PDB entry 7X8Q | X-ray diffraction, 2.65 A resolution | chains B and C of the 3 polymer chains in the assembly

[Chain B]
Protein: Antibody F10_A9 Fab, Light chain
Source organism: synthetic construct
Notes: antibody fragment or engineered binder
Sequence (213 residues; row label = number of the first residue in the row):
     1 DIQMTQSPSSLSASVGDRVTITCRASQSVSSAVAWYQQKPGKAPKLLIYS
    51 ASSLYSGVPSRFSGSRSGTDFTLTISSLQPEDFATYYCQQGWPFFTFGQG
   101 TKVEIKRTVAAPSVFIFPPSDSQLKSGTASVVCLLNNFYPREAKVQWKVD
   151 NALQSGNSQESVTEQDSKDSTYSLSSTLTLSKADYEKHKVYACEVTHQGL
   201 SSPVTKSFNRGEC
Disordered / not traced: 1-5, 212-213
Disulfide bonds: Cys-23/Cys-88, Cys-133/Cys-193

[Chain C]
Protein: Antibody F10_A9 Fab, Heavy chain
Source organism: synthetic construct
Notes: antibody fragment or engineered binder
Sequence (231 residues; each row starts with the number of its first residue):
     1 EVQLVESGGGLVQPGGSLRLSCAASGFPIRGSSIHWVRQAPGKGLEWVAA
    51 TYGWPGSITYADSVKGRFTISADTSKNTAYLQMNSLRAEDTAVYYCARRH
   101 TYPLWALDYWGQGTLVTVSSASTKGPSVFPLAPSSKSTSGGTAALGCLVK
   151 DYFPEPVTVSWNSGALTSGVHTFPAVLQSSGLYSLSSVVTVPSSSLGTQT
   201 YICNVNHKPSNTKVDKKVEPKSCHHHHHHHH
Disordered / not traced: 135-139, 221-231
Disulfide bonds: Cys-22/Cys-96, Cys-147/Cys-203

[Interface between chain B and chain C]
Residue-residue contacts (70; chain B residue first):
  Gln-6(B) / Lys-43(C)
  Gln-6(B) / Gly-44(C)  hydrogen bond (backbone-backbone)
  Ser-7(B) / Gly-42(C)  hydrogen bond (side chain-backbone)
  Ser-7(B) / Lys-43(C)
  Pro-8(B) / Gly-42(C)
  Ala-32(B) / Trp-105(C)
  Ala-34(B) / Ala-106(C)  hydrophobic
  Tyr-36(B) / Ala-106(C)
  Tyr-36(B) / Leu-107(C)  hydrogen bond (side chain-backbone)
  Tyr-36(B) / Trp-110(C)  hydrophobic
  Gln-38(B) / Gln-39(C)  hydrogen bond
  Gln-38(B) / Tyr-95(C)
  Lys-42(B) / Tyr-95(C)  hydrogen bond (backbone-side chain)
  Ala-43(B) / Tyr-95(C)  hydrophobic
  Ala-43(B) / Gly-111(C)
  Pro-44(B) / Leu-45(C)  hydrophobic
  Pro-44(B) / Trp-110(C)
  Leu-46(B) / Ala-106(C)  hydrophobic
  Leu-46(B) / Leu-107(C)
  Tyr-49(B) / Pro-103(C)
  Tyr-49(B) / Leu-104(C)
  Ser-50(B) / Pro-103(C)
  Ser-50(B) / Leu-104(C)
  Ser-50(B) / Trp-105(C)
  Tyr-55(B) / Leu-104(C)  hydrophobic
  Tyr-55(B) / Asp-108(C)
  Tyr-87(B) / Gln-39(C)  hydrogen bond
  Tyr-87(B) / Lys-43(C)
  Tyr-87(B) / Gly-44(C)
  Tyr-87(B) / Leu-45(C)
  Gln-89(B) / Leu-107(C)
  Gly-91(B) / Arg-99(C)
  Phe-94(B) / Trp-47(C)
  Phe-95(B) / His-35(C)
  Phe-95(B) / Trp-47(C)
  Phe-95(B) / Arg-99(C)
  Phe-97(B) / Val-37(C)  hydrophobic
  Phe-97(B) / Leu-45(C)
  Phe-97(B) / Trp-47(C)
  Phe-97(B) / Trp-110(C)  hydrophobic
  Phe-115(B) / Ala-144(C)  hydrophobic
  Phe-117(B) / Leu-131(C)  hydrophobic
  Phe-117(B) / Ala-132(C)
  Phe-117(B) / Ala-144(C)
  Ser-120(B) / Phe-129(C)
  Ser-120(B) / Pro-130(C)
  Gln-123(B) / Phe-129(C)
  Gln-123(B) / Lys-150(C)
  Ser-130(B) / Leu-148(C)
  Ser-130(B) / Lys-150(C)
  Val-132(B) / Leu-131(C)  hydrophobic
  Leu-134(B) / Ala-144(C)  hydrophobic
  Leu-134(B) / Phe-173(C)  hydrophobic
  Leu-134(B) / Val-188(C)  hydrophobic
  Asn-136(B) / His-171(C)
  Asn-136(B) / Thr-190(C)
  Asn-137(B) / His-171(C)  hydrogen bond
  Gln-159(B) / Val-176(C)
  Gln-159(B) / Gln-178(C)
  Glu-160(B) / Val-176(C)
  Ser-161(B) / Phe-173(C)
  Ser-161(B) / Pro-174(C)  hydrogen bond (side chain-backbone)
  Val-162(B) / Pro-174(C)
  Thr-163(B) / Phe-173(C)
  Ser-173(B) / His-171(C)  hydrogen bond
  Ser-173(B) / Phe-173(C)
  Leu-174(B) / Phe-173(C)
  Ser-175(B) / Phe-173(C)
  Ser-175(B) / Ser-186(C)  hydrogen bond
  Thr-179(B) / Lys-150(C)
Also at the interface, not in a pair above, chain B (42 interface residues in all): Trp-92, Ser-122, Thr-128, Thr-177
Also at the interface, not in a pair above, chain C (41 interface residues in all): Glu-46, Ala-50, Tyr-52, Thr-59, Leu-145, Thr-172, Ala-175, Ser-179

[Summary]
42 residues of chain B face 41 of chain C across their interface; the contacts include 10 hydrogen bonds.
Polar pairs include Ser-7(B)/Gly-42(C), Tyr-36(B)/Leu-107(C) and Gln-38(B)/Gln-39(C).
Here chain B is Antibody F10_A9 Fab, Light chain and chain C is Antibody F10_A9 Fab, Heavy chain, both from
synthetic construct. Entry 7X8Q (Frizzled-10 CRD in complex with F10_A9 Fab) was determined by X-ray
diffraction.
